PDB entry 7XQY | X-ray diffraction, 2.35 A resolution | chains D and E of the 6 polymer chains in the assembly

== Chain D ==
Molecule: Tubulin beta chain
Organism: Sus scrofa
UniProtKB: A0A287AGU7 (A0A287AGU7_PIG); residue numbers follow UniProt; this construct covers 1-445
Amino-acid sequence (445 residues; row label = number of the first residue in the row):
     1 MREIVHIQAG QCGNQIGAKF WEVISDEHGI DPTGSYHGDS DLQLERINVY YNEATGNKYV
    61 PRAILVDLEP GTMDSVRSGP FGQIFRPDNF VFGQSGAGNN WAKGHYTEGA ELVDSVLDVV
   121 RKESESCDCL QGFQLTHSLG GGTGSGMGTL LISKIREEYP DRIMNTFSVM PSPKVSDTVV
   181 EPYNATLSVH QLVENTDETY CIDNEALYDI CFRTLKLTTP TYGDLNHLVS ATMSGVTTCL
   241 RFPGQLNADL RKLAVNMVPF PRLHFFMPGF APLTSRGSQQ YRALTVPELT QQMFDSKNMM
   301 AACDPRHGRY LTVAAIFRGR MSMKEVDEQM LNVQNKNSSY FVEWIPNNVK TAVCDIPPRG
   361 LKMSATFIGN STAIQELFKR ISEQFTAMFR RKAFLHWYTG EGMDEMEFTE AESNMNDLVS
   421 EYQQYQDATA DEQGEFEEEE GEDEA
Not modelled in the structure: 1, 274-283, 432-445
Residues lining bound ligands:
  - GDP (guanosine-5'-diphosphate): G10, Q11, C12, Q15, I16, D67, A97, N99, S138, G140, G141, G142, T143, G144, V169, P171, V175, S176, E181, N204, L207, Y222, L225, N226, V229
  - GX5 (2-chloranyl-N-(4-methoxyphenyl)-N-methyl-pyrido[3,2-d]pyrimidin-4-amine): C239, L240, L246, A248, D249, K252, L253, N256, M257, V313, A314, A315, I316, N348, V349, K350, T351, A352

== Chain E ==
Molecule: Stathmin-4
Organism: Mus musculus
UniProtKB: P63042 (STMN4_MOUSE); residues 5-145 here correspond to UniProt positions 49-189 (UniProt number = residue number + 44)
Amino-acid sequence (143 residues; row label = number of the first residue in the row):
     3 MADMEVIELN KCTSGQSFEV ILKPPSFDGV PEFNASLPRR RDPSLEEIQK KLEAAEERRK
    63 YQEAELLKHL AEKREHEREV IQKAIEENNN FIKMAKEKLA QKMESNKENR EAHLAAMLER
   123 LQEKDKHAEE VRKNKELKEE ASR
Not modelled in the structure: 3-5, 29-43, 144-145
Sequence notes: initiating methionine (3); expression tag (4)

== How chain D and chain E interact ==
Contacting residue pairs - 19 pairs, chain D then chain E:
  Y106(D) - H129(E)  hydrogen bond
  Y106(D) - A130(E)  hydrophobic
  Y106(D) - V133(E)  hydrophobic
  Y106(D) - R134(E)  hydrogen bond (backbone-side chain)
  A110(D) - R134(E)
  S153(D) - L123(E)
  S153(D) - K126(E)
  K154(D) - D127(E)  salt bridge
  R156(D) - L123(E)
  E157(D) - L120(E)
  E157(D) - L123(E)
  E157(D) - D127(E)
  P160(D) - M119(E)  hydrophobic
  Q191(D) - K126(E)  hydrogen bond
  G400(D) - K137(E)
  E401(D) - K137(E)  salt bridge
  G402(D) - V133(E)
  G402(D) - K137(E)
  E407(D) - H129(E)  salt bridge
Also at the interface, not in a pair above, chain D (16 interface residues in all): T107, D161, N195, M403
Also at the interface, not in a pair above, chain E (14 interface residues in all): R112, L116, Q124, N136

== Summary ==
Chain D and chain E form an interface of 16 and 14 residues respectively; the contacts include 3 hydrogen
bonds and 3 salt bridges. Polar pairs include K154(D)-D127(E), E401(D)-K137(E) and E407(D)-H129(E). Ligands of
chain D: GDP and compound GX5.
Chain D is Tubulin beta chain (Sus scrofa) and chain E is Stathmin-4 (Mus musculus); the structure, Crystal
structure of T2R-TTL-15 complex, was determined by X-ray diffraction.
